PDB entry 5WB2 | X-ray diffraction, 3.50 A resolution | chains A and B of the 3 polymer chains in the assembly

== Chain A ==
Protein: Envelope protein US28, nanobody 7 fusion protein
Source organism: Human cytomegalovirus
UniProt: Q80KM9 (Q80KM9_HCMV); residues 1-308 carry their UniProt numbers (308 of 453 residues fall inside the UniProt entry; the rest is not from it)
Chain sequence (460 residues; each row starts with the number of its first residue; note: 672 numbers in that range are skipped by the numbering (no residue carries them; nothing is unmodelled there); numbers below 1 keep their minus sign (Tyr-6 is residue -6)):
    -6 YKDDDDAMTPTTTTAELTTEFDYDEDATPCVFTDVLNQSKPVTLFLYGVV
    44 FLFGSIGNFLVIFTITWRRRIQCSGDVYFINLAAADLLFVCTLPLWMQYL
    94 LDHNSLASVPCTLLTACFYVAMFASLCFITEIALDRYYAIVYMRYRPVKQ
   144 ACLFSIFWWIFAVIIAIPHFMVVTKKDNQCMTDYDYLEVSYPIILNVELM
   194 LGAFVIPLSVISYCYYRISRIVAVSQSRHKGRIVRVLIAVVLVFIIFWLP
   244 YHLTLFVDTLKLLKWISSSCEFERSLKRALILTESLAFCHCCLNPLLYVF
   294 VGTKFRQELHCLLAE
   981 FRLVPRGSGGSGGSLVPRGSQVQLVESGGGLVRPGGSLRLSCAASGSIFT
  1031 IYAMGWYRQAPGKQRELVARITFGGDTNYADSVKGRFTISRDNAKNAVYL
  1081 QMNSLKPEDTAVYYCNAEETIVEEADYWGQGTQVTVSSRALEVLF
Unresolved in the structure: -6 to 16, 981-996
Disulfide bonds: Cys23-Cys263, Cys104-Cys173, Cys1022-Cys1095
Modified positions: Cys66 (S-(2-amino-2-oxoethyl)-L-cysteine; YCM); Cys304 (S-(2-amino-2-oxoethyl)-L-cysteine; YCM)
Differences from the reference sequence: expression tag (-6 to 0)

== Chain B ==
Protein: CX3CL1 protein
Source organism: Homo sapiens
UniProt: Q6I9S9 (Q6I9S9_HUMAN); residues 10-76 here correspond to UniProt positions 34-100 (UniProt number = residue number + 24)
Chain sequence (76 residues; row label = number of the first residue in the row):
     1 LLPHANYCAITCSKMTSKIPVALLIHYQQNQASCGKRAIILETRQHRLFC
    51 ADPKEQWVKDAMQHLDRQAAALTRNG
Unresolved in the structure: 74-76
Disulfide bonds: Cys8-Cys34, Cys12-Cys50
Differences from the reference sequence: expression tag (1-9)
Bound ions: Zn2+: His64 (shared with 1 residue of chain D)

== How chain A and chain B interact ==
Pairs across the interface (57):
  Asp17(A) with Gln45(B), hydrogen bond; Arg47(B), salt bridge
  Glu18(A) with Arg47(B), salt bridge; Phe49(B)
  Asp19(A) with Phe49(B)
  Ala20(A) with Ser13(B); Lys14(B)
  Thr21(A) with Leu48(B); Phe49(B)
  Pro22(A) with Thr11(B); Leu48(B); Phe49(B); Cys50(B), hydrophobic
  Cys23(A) with Ala9(B); Thr11(B), hydrogen bond (backbone-backbone)
  Val24(A) with Ala9(B); Ile10(B), hydrophobic
  Phe25(A) with Cys8(B); Ala9(B), hydrogen bond (backbone-backbone); Thr11(B)
  Leu29(A) with Tyr7(B); Cys8(B)
  Ser32(A) with Tyr7(B)
  Lys33(A) with Tyr7(B)
  Thr36(A) with Tyr7(B), hydrogen bond
  Tyr40(A) with Leu1(B)
  Phe111(A) with Leu1(B); Leu2(B)
  Tyr112(A) with Pro3(B)
  Asp170(A) with Asn30(B); Gln31(B)
  Met174(A) with Asn6(B); Ser33(B); Cys34(B), hydrophobic
  Tyr177(A) with Cys34(B)
  Asp178(A) with Lys36(B); Arg37(B), hydrogen bond (side chain-backbone)
  Asn189(A) with His4(B), hydrogen bond
  Leu192(A) with Pro3(B), hydrophobic
  Tyr244(A) with Leu2(B); Pro3(B), hydrogen bond (side chain-backbone)
  Leu248(A) with His4(B)
  Asp251(A) with His4(B), salt bridge
  Leu255(A) with His4(B)
  Glu266(A) with Thr11(B); Ser13(B)
  Lys270(A) with Asn6(B), hydrogen bond (side chain-backbone); Cys8(B), hydrogen bond; Cys34(B), hydrogen bond
  Leu273(A) with His4(B); Ala5(B)
  Ile274(A) with Ala5(B); Tyr7(B)
  Glu277(A) with Leu1(B); Leu2(B), hydrogen bond (side chain-backbone); Ala5(B)
  Phe281(A) with Leu2(B), hydrophobic
Also at the interface, not in a pair above, chain A (36 interface residues in all): Thr26, Leu93, Met115, Pro185
Also at the interface, not in a pair above, chain B (27 interface residues in all): Thr16, Ser17, Gly35
The authors on this interface:
  - interface residues, chain A: Phe111(A), Asn189(A), Leu192(A), Tyr244(A), Leu248(A), Asp251(A), Glu277(A)

== Overview ==
The interface between chain A and chain B involves 36 residues on one side and 27 on the other, with 11
hydrogen bonds and 3 salt bridges. Among the polar pairs are Asp17(A)-Arg47(B), Glu18(A)-Arg47(B) and
Asp251(A)-His4(B). From the paper: interface residues Phe111(A), Asn189(A) and Leu192(A) among others.
Chain A is Envelope protein US28, nanobody 7 fusion protein (Human cytomegalovirus) and chain B is CX3CL1
protein (Homo sapiens); the structure, US28 bound to engineered chemokine CX3CL1.35 and nanobodies, was
determined by X-ray diffraction.
